3QG6 - chains A and B of the 3 polymer chains in the assembly; structure by X-ray diffraction, 2.50 A resolution.

Chain A:
Molecule: AP4-24H11 Light Chain
Source organism: Mus musculus
Amino-acid sequence (218 residues; each row starts with the number of its first residue; a row labelled like 27A-27E holds insertion residues (27A, then the next letters in order)):
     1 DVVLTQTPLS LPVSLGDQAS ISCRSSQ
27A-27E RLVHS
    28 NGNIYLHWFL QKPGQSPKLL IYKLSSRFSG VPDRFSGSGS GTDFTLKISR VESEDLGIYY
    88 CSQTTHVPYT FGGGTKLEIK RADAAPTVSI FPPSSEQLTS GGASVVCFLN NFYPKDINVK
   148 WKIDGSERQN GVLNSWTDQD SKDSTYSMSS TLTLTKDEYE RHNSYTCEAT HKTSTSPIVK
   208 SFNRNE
Disulfides: Cys-23/Cys-88, Cys-134/Cys-194
Metal / ion sites: Zn2+ site 1 near Asp-1 (its only coordinating residue here); Zn2+ site 2 near His-93 (its only coordinating residue here); Zn2+ site 3: Glu-185, His-189 (shared with 1 residue of chain H)

Chain B:
Molecule: AP4-24H11 Heavy Chain
Source organism: Mus musculus
Amino-acid sequence (213 residues; row label = number of the first residue in the row; note: 19 numbers in that range are skipped by the numbering (no residue carries them; nothing is unmodelled there); a row labelled like 82A-82C holds insertion residues (82A, then the next letters in order)):
     1 DVQLQESGPG LVKPSQSLSL TCTVTGYSIT SNYAW
   35A N
    36 WIRQFPGNKL EWMGFISSYG TTTYNPSLKS RFSITRDTSK NQFFLQL
82A-82C HSV
    83 TIEDTGTYFC TREG
   101 DYWGQGTTLT VSSAKTTAPS VYPLAPVC
   131 GDTTGSSVTL GCLVKGYFPE PVTL
   156 TW
   162 NSGSLSSG
   171 VHTFPAVLQS
   183 DLYTLSSSVT VTSS
   198 TWP
   202 SQSIT
   208 CNVAHPASST KVDKKI
   226 EPS
Unresolved in the structure: 131-134
Disulfides: Cys-22/Cys-92, Cys-142/Cys-208
Metal / ion sites: Zn2+ site 1: Asp-72, Ser-74; Zn2+ site 2: Glu-85 (shared with 2 residues of chain L)

How chain A and chain B interact:
Contacting residue pairs (62; chain A residue first):
  Asp-1(A) with Ser-62(B), hydrogen bond
  Phe-36(A) with Gly-96(B); Trp-103(B), hydrophobic
  Gln-38(A) with Gln-39(B), hydrogen bond
  Ser-43(A) with Phe-91(B); Trp-103(B); Gly-104(B)
  Pro-44(A) with Trp-103(B), hydrogen bond (backbone-side chain)
  Leu-46(A) with Gly-96(B)
  Phe-55(A) with Asp-101(B)
  Ile-85(A) with Asn-43(B)
  Tyr-87(A) with Gln-39(B), hydrogen bond; Asn-43(B), hydrogen bond (side chain-backbone); Leu-45(B), hydrophobic
  Pro-95(A) with Trp-47(B), hydrophobic; Asn-60(B); Ser-62(B)
  Tyr-96(A) with Trp-47(B); Phe-50(B)
  Phe-98(A) with Leu-45(B)
  Lys-103(A) with Asn-43(B)
  Ser-116(A) with Thr-139(B)
  Phe-118(A) with Leu-124(B); Ala-125(B); Pro-126(B); Thr-139(B)
  Ser-121(A) with Tyr-122(B); Pro-123(B)
  Glu-123(A) with Tyr-122(B); Pro-123(B); Lys-221(B), salt bridge
  Gln-124(A) with Tyr-122(B); Lys-145(B)
  Ser-127(A) with Tyr-122(B), hydrogen bond
  Ser-131(A) with Leu-143(B); Lys-145(B)
  Val-133(A) with Leu-124(B), hydrophobic
  Phe-135(A) with Phe-174(B), hydrophobic; Ser-188(B); Ser-189(B); Ser-190(B)
  Asn-137(A) with His-172(B); Phe-174(B); Ser-190(B), hydrogen bond
  Asn-138(A) with His-172(B), hydrogen bond
  Leu-160(A) with Val-177(B), hydrophobic; Gln-179(B)
  Asn-161(A) with Val-177(B)
  Ser-162(A) with Phe-174(B); Pro-175(B), hydrogen bond (side chain-backbone); Val-177(B)
  Trp-163(A) with Pro-175(B)
  Thr-164(A) with Phe-174(B)
  Ser-174(A) with His-172(B), hydrogen bond; Phe-174(B)
  Met-175(A) with Phe-174(B)
  Ser-176(A) with Phe-174(B); Ser-188(B), hydrogen bond
  Thr-180(A) with Lys-145(B); Gln-179(B)
  Phe-209(A) with Val-127(B), hydrophobic
  Glu-213(A) with Cys-128(B)
Also at the interface, not in a pair above, chain A (40 interface residues in all): Val-94, Gly-100, Ile-117, Pro-119, Asp-167
Also at the interface, not in a pair above, chain B (42 interface residues in all): Asn-35A, Ile-37, Thr-58, Tyr-59, Pro-61, Val-121, Leu-140, Gly-141, Thr-173, Thr-186, Thr-192

Summary:
40 residues of chain A face 42 of chain B across their interface, with 11 hydrogen bonds and 1 salt bridge.
Polar pairs include Glu-123(A)/Lys-221(B), Asp-1(A)/Ser-62(B) and Gln-38(A)/Gln-39(B). Glu-185(A) and
His-189(A) form the Zn2+ site 3.
Here chain A is AP4-24H11 Light Chain and chain B is AP4-24H11 Heavy Chain, both from Mus musculus. Entry 3QG6
(Structural Basis for Ligand Recognition and Discrimination of a Quorum Quenching Antibody) was determined by
X-ray diffraction, deposited together with 3QG7.
